PDB entry 1FIQ | X-ray diffraction, 2.50 A resolution | chains B and C of the 3 polymer chains in the assembly

== Chain B ==
Name: Xanthine oxidase
From: Bos taurus
Notes: EC 1.1.3.22
Reference sequence: P80457 (XDH_BOVIN); residues 220-569 here correspond to UniProt positions 219-568 (UniProt number = residue number - 1)
Chain sequence (350 residues; each row starts with the number of its first residue):
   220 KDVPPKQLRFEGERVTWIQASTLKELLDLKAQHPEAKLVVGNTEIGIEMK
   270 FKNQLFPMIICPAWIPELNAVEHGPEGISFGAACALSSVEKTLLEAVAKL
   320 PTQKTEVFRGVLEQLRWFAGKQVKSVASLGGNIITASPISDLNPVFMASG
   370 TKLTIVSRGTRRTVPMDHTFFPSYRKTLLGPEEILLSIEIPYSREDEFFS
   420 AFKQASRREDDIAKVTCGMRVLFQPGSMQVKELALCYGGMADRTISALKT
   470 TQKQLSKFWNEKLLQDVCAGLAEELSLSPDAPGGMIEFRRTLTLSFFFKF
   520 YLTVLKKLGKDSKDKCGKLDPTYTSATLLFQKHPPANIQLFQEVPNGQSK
Unresolved in the structure: 220-223, 529-569
Ligand contacts: FAD (flavin-adenine dinucleotide): K256, L257, V258, V259, G260, N261, T262, E263, I264, L287, A301, L305, F337, A338, V342, V345, A346, S347, G349, G350, N351, I353, T354, I358, S359, D360, L361, L398, I403, L404, K422
UniProt features mapped onto this chain:
  - binding site (FAD): L405
From the paper describing this entry:
  - conformationally variable residues (loop rearrangement, side-chain flip): F337, Q423 to K433

== Chain C ==
Name: Xanthine oxidase
From: Bos taurus
Notes: EC 1.1.3.22
Reference sequence: P80457 (XDH_BOVIN); residues 570-1332 here correspond to UniProt positions 569-1331 (UniProt number = residue number - 1)
Chain sequence (763 residues; numbered 570 to 1332; the number before each row is that of its first residue):
   570 EDTVGRPLPHLAAAMQASGEAVYCDDIPRYENELFLRLVTSTRAHAKIKS
   620 IDVSEAQKVPGFVCFLSADDIPGSNETGLFNDETVFAKDTVTCVGHIIGA
   670 VVADTPEHAERAAHVVKVTYEDLPAIITIEDAIKNNSFYGSELKIEKGDL
   720 KKGFSEADNVVSGELYIGGQDHFYLETHCTIAIPKGEEGEMELFVSTQNA
   770 MKTQSFVAKMLGVPVNRILVRVKRMGGGFGGKETRSTLVSVAVALAAYKT
   820 GHPVRCMLDRNEDMLITGGRHPFLARYKVGFMKTGTIVALEVDHYSNAGN
   870 SRDLSHSIMERALFHMDNCYKIPNIRGTGRLCKTNLSSNTAFRGFGGPQA
   920 LFIAENWMSEVAVTCGLPAEEVRWKNMYKEGDLTHFNQRLEGFSVPRCWD
   970 ECLKSSQYYARKSEVDKFNKENCWKKRGLCIIPTKFGISFTVPFLNQAGA
  1020 LIHVYTDGSVLVSHGGTEMGQGLHTKMVQVASKALKIPISKIYISETSTN
  1070 TVPNSSPTAASVSTDIYGQAVYEACQTILKRLEPFKKKNPDGSWEDWVMA
  1120 AYQDRVSLSTTGFYRTPNLGYSFETNSGNAFHYFTYGVACSEVEIDCLTG
  1170 DHKNLRTDIVMDVGSSLNPAIDIGQVEGAFVQGLGLFTLEELHYSPEGSL
  1220 HTRGPSTYKIPAFGSIPTEFRVSLLRDCPNKKAIYASKAVGEPPLFLGAS
  1270 VFFAIKDAIRAARAQHTNNNTKELFRLDSPATPEKIRNACVDKFTTLCVT
  1320 GAPGNCKPWSLRV
Unresolved in the structure: 570, 1316-1332
Ligand contacts:
  - MTE (phosphonic acidmono-(2-amino-5,6-dimercapto-4-oxo-3,7,8a,9,10,10a-hexahydro-4H-8-oxa-1,3,9,10-tetraaza-anthracen-7-ylmethyl)ester): G796, G797, F798, G799, R912, M1038, G1039, Q1040, L1042, T1077, A1078, A1079, S1080, V1081, S1082, T1083, Q1194, G1260, E1261
  - 2-hydroxybenzoic acid (SAL): E802, L873, S876, R880, F914, S1008, F1009, T1010, V1011, L1014, A1078, A1079

== Interface between chain B and chain C ==
Pairs across the interface (41; chain B residue first):
  E232(B) - P629(C)
  E232(B) - H677(C)  salt bridge
  E232(B) - R680(C)  salt bridge
  R233(B) - R680(C)
  K269(B) - E679(C)  salt bridge
  K269(B) - D828(C)  salt bridge
  N272(B) - H683(C)  hydrogen bond
  W336(B) - D1170(C)
  A424(B) - D1170(C)
  A424(B) - P1302(C)
  R426(B) - S1225(C)
  R426(B) - T1226(C)
  R427(B) - E1210(C)  salt bridge
  R427(B) - H1212(C)  hydrogen bond
  R427(B) - T1221(C)
  R427(B) - T1226(C)
  R427(B) - E1303(C)  salt bridge
  E428(B) - H1212(C)  salt bridge
  E428(B) - T1226(C)
  D429(B) - T1226(C)
  M504(B) - E1303(C)
  E506(B) - N1307(C)  hydrogen bond
  F507(B) - T1168(C)
  F507(B) - P1302(C)
  F507(B) - E1303(C)
  F507(B) - R1306(C)
  F507(B) - N1307(C)
  T510(B) - R1306(C)
  T510(B) - T1314(C)
  L511(B) - L1167(C)
  L511(B) - T1168(C)
  L513(B) - F1313(C)
  S514(B) - L1167(C)  hydrogen bond (side chain-backbone)
  S514(B) - R1306(C)  hydrogen bond
  F515(B) - T1168(C)
  F517(B) - W993(C)
  F517(B) - L1167(C)  hydrophobic
  F517(B) - F1313(C)  hydrophobic
  K518(B) - D1165(C)  salt bridge
  K518(B) - L1167(C)
  K518(B) - T1168(C)
Other interface residues (no listed pair), chain B (24 interface residues in all): F270, S425, Q484, C487
Other interface residues (no listed pair), chain C (25 interface residues in all): N830, H1220, K1312

== In short ==
Chain B and chain C form an interface of 24 and 25 residues respectively; the contacts include 5 hydrogen
bonds and 8 salt bridges. Polar contacts include E232(B)-H677(C), E232(B)-R680(C) and K269(B)-E679(C). Ligands
of chain B: flavin-adenine dinucleotide. Bound to chain C: compound MTE and 2-hydroxybenzoic acid. From the
paper: conformational variability at F337(B) and Q423(B).
Chain B is Xanthine oxidase and chain C is Xanthine oxidase, both from Bos taurus; the structure, Crystal
structure of xanthine oxidase from bovine milk, was determined by X-ray diffraction (same publication as
1FO4).
